PDB entry 6YLY | electron microscopy, 3.80 A resolution | chains P and 1 of the 49 polymer chains in the assembly

[Chain P]
Protein: 60S ribosomal protein L17-A
Source organism: Saccharomyces cerevisiae
UniProt: P05740 (RL17A_YEAST); residue numbers follow UniProt; this construct covers 1-184
Chain sequence (184 residues; each row starts with the number of its first residue):
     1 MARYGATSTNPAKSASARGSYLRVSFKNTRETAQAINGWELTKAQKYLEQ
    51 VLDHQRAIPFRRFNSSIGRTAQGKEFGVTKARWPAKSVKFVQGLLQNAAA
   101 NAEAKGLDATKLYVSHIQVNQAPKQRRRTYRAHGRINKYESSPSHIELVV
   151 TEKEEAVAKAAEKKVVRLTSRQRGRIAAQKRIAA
Unresolved in the structure: 1, 157-163
Swiss-Prot annotation at these positions:
  - modified residue: Thr70 (Phosphothreonine)
  - cross-link: Lys46 (Glycyl lysine isopeptide (Lys-Gly) (interchain with G-Cter in ubiquitin))

[Chain 1]
Molecule: 25S rRNA
Source organism: Saccharomyces cerevisiae
Sequence (3396 nucleotides; each row starts with the number of its first residue):
     1 GUUUGACCUCAAAUCAGGUAGGAGUACCCGCUGAACUUAAGCAUAUCAAU
    51 AAGCGGAGGAAAAGAAACCAACCGGGAUUGCCUUAGUAACGGCGAGUGAA
   101 GCGGCAAAAGCUCAAAUUUGAAAUCUGGUACCUUCGGUGCCCGAGUUGUA
   151 AUUUGGAGAGGGCAACUUUGGGGCCGUUCCUUGUCUAUGUUCCUUGGAAC
   201 AGGACGUCAUAGAGGGUGAGAAUCCCGUGUGGCGAGGAGUGCGGUUCUUU
   251 GUAAAGUGCCUUCGAAGAGUCGAGUUGUUUGGGAAUGCAGCUCUAAGUGG
   301 GUGGUAAAUUCCAUCUAAAGCUAAAUAUUGGCGAGAGACCGAUAGCGAAC
   351 AAGUACAGUGAUGGAAAGAUGAAAAGAACUUUGAAAAGAGAGUGAAAAAG
   401 UACGUGAAAUUGUUGAAAGGGAAGGGCAUUUGAUCAGACAUGGUGUUUUG
   451 UGCCCUCUGCUCCUUGUGGGUAGGGGAAUCUCGCAUUUCACUGGGCCAGC
   501 AUCAGUUUUGGUGGCAGGAUAAAUCCAUAGGAAUGUAGCUUGCCUCGGUA
   551 AGUAUUAUAGCCUGUGGGAAUACUGCCAGCUGGGACUGAGGACUGCGACG
   601 UAAGUCAAGGAUGCUGGCAUAAUGGUUAUAUGCCGCCCGUCUUGAAACAC
   651 GGACCAAGGAGUCUAACGUCUAUGCGAGUGUUUGGGUGUAAAACCCAUAC
   701 GCGUAAUGAAAGUGAACGUAGGUUGGGGCCUCGCAAGAGGUGCACAAUCG
   751 ACCGAUCCUGAUGUCUUCGGAUGGAUUUGAGUAAGAGCAUAGCUGUUGGG
   801 ACCCGAAAGAUGGUGAACUAUGCCUGAAUAGGGUGAAGCCAGAGGAAACU
   851 CUGGUGGAGGCUCGUAGCGGUUCUGACGUGCAAAUCGAUCGUCGAAUUUG
   901 GGUAUAGGGGCGAAAGACUAAUCGAACCAUCUAGUAGCUGGUUCCUGCCG
   951 AAGUUUCCCUCAGGAUAGCAGAAGCUCGUAUCAGUUUUAUGAGGUAAAGC
  1001 GAAUGAUUAGAGGUUCCGGGGUCGAAAUGACCUUGACCUAUUCUCAAACU
  1051 UUAAAUAUGUAAGAAGUCCUUGUUACUUAAUUGAACGUGGACAUUUGAAU
  1101 GAAGAGCUUUUAGUGGGCCAUUUUUGGUAAGCAGAACUGGCGAUGCGGGA
  1151 UGAACCGAACGUAGAGUUAAGGUGCCGGAAUACACGCUCAUCAGACACCA
  1201 CAAAAGGUGUUAGUUCAUCUAGACAGCCGGACGGUGGCCAUGGAAGUCGG
  1251 AAUCCGCUAAGGAGUGUGUAACAACUCACCGGCCGAAUGAACUAGCCCUG
  1301 AAAAUGGAUGGCGCUCAAGCGUGUUACCUAUACUCUACCGUCAGGGUUGA
  1351 UAUGAUGCCCUGACGAGUAGGCAGGCGUGGAGGUCAGUGACGAAGCCUAG
  1401 ACCGUAAGGUCGGGUCGAACGGCCUCUAGUGCAGAUCUUGGUGGUAGUAG
  1451 CAAAUAUUCAAAUGAGAACUUUGAAGACUGAAGUGGGGAAAGGUUCCACG
  1501 UCAACAGCAGUUGGACGUGGGUUAGUCGAUCCUAAGAGAUGGGGAAGCUC
  1551 CGUUUCAAAGGCCUGAUUUUAUGCAGGCCACCAUCGAAAGGGAAUCCGGU
  1601 UAAGAUUCCGGAACCUGGAUAUGGAUUCUUCACGGUAACGUAACUGAAUG
  1651 UGGAGACGUCGGCGCGAGCCCUGGGAGGAGUUAUCUUUUCUUCUUAACAG
  1701 CUUAUCACCCCGGAAUUGGUUUAUCCGGAGAUGGGGUCUUAUGGCUGGAA
  1751 GAGGCCAGCACCUUUGCUGGCUCCGGUGCGCUUGUGACGGCCCGUGAAAA
  1801 UCCACAGGAAGGAAUAGUUUUCAUGCCAGGUCGUACUGAUAACCGCAGCA
  1851 GGUCUCCAAGGUGAACAGCCUCUAGUUGAUAGAAUAAUGUAGAUAAGGGA
  1901 AGUCGGCAAAAUAGAUCCGUAACUUCGGGAUAAGGAUUGGCUCUAAGGGU
  1951 CGGGUAGUGAGGGCCUUGGUCAGACGCAGCGGGCGUGCUUGUGGACUGCU
  2001 UGGUGGGGCUUGCUCUGCUAGGCGGACUACUUGCGUGCCUUGUUGUAGAC
  2051 GGCCUUGGUAGGUCUCUUGUAGACCGUCGCUUGCUACAAUUAACGAUCAA
  2101 CUUAGAACUGGUACGGACAAGGGGAAUCUGACUGUCUAAUUAAAACAUAG
  2151 CAUUGCGAUGGUCAGAAAGUGAUGUUGACGCAAUGUGAUUUCUGCCCAGU
  2201 GCUCUGAAUGUCAAAGUGAAGAAAUUCAACCAAGCGCGGGUAAACGGCGG
  2251 GAGUAACUAUGACUCUCUUAAGGUAGCCAAAUGCCUCGUCAUCUAAUUAG
  2301 UGACGCGCAUGAAUGGAUUAACGAGAUUCCCACUGUCCCUAUCUACUAUC
  2351 UAGCGAAACCACAGCCAAGGGAACGGGCUUGGCAGAAUCAGCGGGGAAAG
  2401 AAGACCCUGUUGAGCUUGACUCUAGUUUGACAUUGUGAAGAGACAUAGAG
  2451 GGUGUAGAAUAAGUGGGAGCUUCGGCGCCAGUGAAAUACCACUACCUUUA
  2501 UAGUUUCUUUACUUAUUCAAUGAAGCGGAGCUGGAAUUCAUUUUCCACGU
  2551 UCUAGCAUUCAAGGUCCCAUUCGGGGCUGAUCCGGGUUGAAGACAUUGUC
  2601 AGGUGGGGAGUUUGGCUGGGGCGGCACAUCUGUUAAACGAUAACGCAGAU
  2651 GUCCUAAGGGGGGCUCAUGGAGAACAGAAAUCUCCAGUAGAACAAAAGGG
  2701 UAAAAGCCCCCUUGAUUUUGAUUUUCAGUGUGAAUACAAACCAUGAAAGU
  2751 GUGGCCUAUCGAUCCUUUAGUCCCUCGGAAUUUGAGGCUAGAGGUGCCAG
  2801 AAAAGUUACCACAGGGAUAACUGGCUUGUGGCAGUCAAGCGUUCAUAGCG
  2851 ACAUUGCUUUUUGAUUCUUCGAUGUCGGCUCUUCCUAUCAUACCGAAGCA
  2901 GAAUUCGGUAAGCGUUGGAUUGUUCACCCACUAAUAGGGAACGUGAGCUG
  2951 GGUUUAGACCGUCGUGAGACAGGUUAGUUUUACCCUACUGAUGAAUGUUA
  3001 CCGCAAUAGUAAUUGAACUUAGUACGAGAGGAACAGUUCAUUCGGAUAAU
  3051 UGGUUUUUGCGGCUGUCUGAUCAGGCAUUGCCGCGAAGCUACCAUCCGCU
  3101 GGAUUAUGGCUGAACGCCUCUAAGUCAGAAUCCAUGCUAGAACGCGGUGA
  3151 UUUCUUUGCUCCACACAAUAUAGAUGGAUACGAAUAAGGCGUCCUUGUGG
  3201 CGUCGCUGAACCAUAGCAGGCUAGCAACGGUGCACUUGGCGGAAAGGCCU
  3251 UGGGUGCUUGCUGGCGAAUUGCAAUGUCAUUUUGCGUGGGGAUAAAUCAU
  3301 UUGUAUACGACUUAGAUGUACAACGGGGUAUUGUAAGCAGUAGAGUAGCC
  3351 UUGUUGUUACGAUCUGCUGAGAUUAAGCCUUUGUUGUCUGAUUUGU
Unresolved in the structure: 1-2, 441-493, 643-647, 994-1053, 1070-1089, 1567-1573, 1954-2092, 2192-2312, 2371-2375, 2398-2421, 2446-2500, 2607-2767, 2791-2818, 2941-2980

[Interface between chain P and chain 1]
Pairs across the interface (131):
  Ala2(P) - A398(1)  phosphate contact
  Arg3(P) - A398(1)  salt bridge to the phosphate
  Tyr4(P) - G388(1)  phosphate contact
  Tyr4(P) - A389(1)  hydrogen bond to the phosphate
  Ala6(P) - U413(1)  base contact
  Ser16(P) - A389(1)  hydrogen bond to the phosphate
  Ser16(P) - G390(1)  hydrogen bond to the phosphate
  Ala17(P) - G388(1)  sugar contact
  Arg18(P) - G388(1)  hydrogen bond to the sugar
  Tyr21(P) - A402(1)  stacking on the base
  Arg23(P) - A1504(1)  salt bridge to the phosphate
  Arg23(P) - C1505(1)  salt bridge to the phosphate
  Arg23(P) - C2354(1)  phosphate contact
  Ser25(P) - G1447(1)  hydrogen bond to the base
  Ser25(P) - C2354(1)  phosphate contact
  Phe26(P) - U411(1)  sugar contact
  Lys27(P) - A1446(1)  hydrogen bond to the sugar
  Lys27(P) - G1447(1)  salt bridge to the phosphate
  Asn28(P) - G1447(1)  base contact
  Arg30(P) - G412(1)  phosphate contact
  Arg30(P) - U413(1)  salt bridge to the phosphate
  Gln34(P) - U413(1)  phosphate contact
  Gln34(P) - U414(1)  phosphate contact
  Asn37(P) - U414(1)  phosphate contact
  Lys43(P) - U3393(1)  salt bridge to the phosphate
  Gln50(P) - A3391(1)  sugar contact
  Gln55(P) - C3298(1)  hydrogen bond to the sugar
  Gln55(P) - A3299(1)  hydrogen bond to the sugar
  Arg62(P) - G412(1)  salt bridge to the phosphate
  Arg62(P) - U413(1)  salt bridge to the phosphate
  Phe63(P) - G1447(1)  sugar contact
  Asn64(P) - G1447(1)  hydrogen bond to the phosphate
  Ser65(P) - G1447(1)  hydrogen bond to the phosphate
  Ser65(P) - U1448(1)  sugar contact
  Ser65(P) - C2389(1)  phosphate contact
  Ser66(P) - U1448(1)  sugar contact
  Ser66(P) - C2389(1)  hydrogen bond to the phosphate
  Ser66(P) - A2390(1)  hydrogen bond to the phosphate
  Ile67(P) - C2389(1)  sugar contact
  Gly68(P) - C2350(1)  hydrogen bond to the phosphate
  Gly68(P) - U2351(1)  hydrogen bond to the phosphate
  Gly68(P) - C3308(1)  sugar contact
  Arg69(P) - C2389(1)  hydrogen bond to the sugar
  Arg69(P) - A2991(1)  base contact
  Arg69(P) - U2992(1)  sugar contact
  Arg69(P) - A3307(1)  base contact
  Arg69(P) - C3308(1)  hydrogen bond to the sugar
  Arg69(P) - G3309(1)  phosphate contact
  Thr70(P) - G3309(1)  phosphate contact
  Ala71(P) - A3310(1)  phosphate contact
  Gln72(P) - A3299(1)  sugar contact
  Lys74(P) - C3298(1)  salt bridge to the phosphate
  Lys74(P) - A3310(1)  salt bridge to the phosphate
  Glu75(P) - U3392(1)  hydrogen bond to the sugar
  Glu75(P) - U3393(1)  sugar contact
  Gly77(P) - A2994(1)  sugar contact
  Thr79(P) - G2993(1)  sugar contact
  Lys80(P) - U2388(1)  hydrogen bond to the sugar
  Lys80(P) - C2389(1)  salt bridge to the phosphate
  Arg82(P) - G1447(1)  hydrogen bond to the sugar
  Arg82(P) - U1448(1)  salt bridge to the phosphate
  Arg82(P) - U2351(1)  salt bridge to the phosphate
  Arg82(P) - A2352(1)  salt bridge to the phosphate
  Trp83(P) - U2351(1)  phosphate contact
  Trp83(P) - A2352(1)  hydrogen bond to the phosphate
  Pro84(P) - A2352(1)  phosphate contact
  Pro84(P) - G2353(1)  phosphate contact
  Ala85(P) - A2352(1)  phosphate contact
  Ala85(P) - G2353(1)  hydrogen bond to the phosphate
  Lys86(P) - G2353(1)  phosphate contact
  Lys86(P) - C2354(1)  salt bridge to the phosphate
  Gln96(P) - U382(1)  hydrogen bond to the sugar
  Gln96(P) - G383(1)  sugar contact
  Asn97(P) - U382(1)  base contact
  Asn97(P) - G388(1)  hydrogen bond to the base
  Ala100(P) - U382(1)  sugar contact
  Asn101(P) - G388(1)  hydrogen bond to the base
  Asn101(P) - A389(1)  sugar contact
  His116(P) - U413(1)  hydrogen bond to the sugar
  Ile117(P) - U413(1)  hydrogen bond to the sugar
  Gln118(P) - G412(1)  base contact
  Val119(P) - G412(1)  hydrogen bond to the sugar
  Gln121(P) - U411(1)  sugar contact
  Gln121(P) - G1443(1)  phosphate contact
  Arg127(P) - C1505(1)  phosphate contact
  Arg127(P) - C1508(1)  salt bridge to the phosphate
  Arg127(P) - C2354(1)  hydrogen bond to the phosphate
  Arg127(P) - G2355(1)  salt bridge to the phosphate
  Thr129(P) - G1507(1)  hydrogen bond to the base
  Tyr130(P) - C1846(1)  hydrogen bond to the sugar
  Tyr130(P) - A1847(1)  stacking on the base
  Arg131(P) - G880(1)  phosphate contact
  Arg131(P) - C881(1)  salt bridge to the phosphate
  Arg131(P) - G1507(1)  hydrogen bond to the base
  Ala132(P) - U879(1)  phosphate contact
  Ala132(P) - G880(1)  base contact
  His133(P) - U879(1)  salt bridge to the phosphate
  His133(P) - G880(1)  hydrogen bond to the base
  Arg135(P) - A2357(1)  hydrogen bond to the sugar
  Asn137(P) - A2356(1)  sugar contact
  Lys138(P) - A2356(1)  hydrogen bond to the sugar
  Lys138(P) - A2357(1)  salt bridge to the phosphate
  Tyr139(P) - G1507(1)  hydrogen bond to the sugar
  Tyr139(P) - C2354(1)  sugar contact
  Tyr139(P) - G2355(1)  sugar contact
  Tyr139(P) - A2356(1)  phosphate contact
  Glu140(P) - G2355(1)  hydrogen bond to the phosphate
  Glu140(P) - A2356(1)  hydrogen bond to the phosphate
  Ser141(P) - G2355(1)  phosphate contact
  Ser142(P) - G1447(1)  base contact
  Arg167(P) - A619(1)  phosphate contact
  Arg167(P) - U620(1)  phosphate contact
  Arg167(P) - A621(1)  salt bridge to the phosphate
  Thr169(P) - G617(1)  hydrogen bond to the sugar
  Thr169(P) - C618(1)  phosphate contact
  Ser170(P) - C618(1)  phosphate contact
  Ser170(P) - U3270(1)  sugar contact
  Ser170(P) - G3271(1)  hydrogen bond to the phosphate
  Arg171(P) - G617(1)  hydrogen bond to the sugar
  Arg171(P) - U3270(1)  base contact
  Arg171(P) - A3274(1)  hydrogen bond to the base
  Arg171(P) - G3276(1)  hydrogen bond to the base
  Gln172(P) - G3276(1)  base contact
  Gln172(P) - U3277(1)  hydrogen bond to the base
  Gly174(P) - U3270(1)  base contact
  Arg175(P) - U3270(1)  base contact
  Arg175(P) - G3276(1)  sugar contact
  Arg175(P) - U3277(1)  salt bridge to the phosphate
  Ala178(P) - U3270(1)  base contact
  Arg181(P) - A3268(1)  salt bridge to the phosphate
  Ile182(P) - C3217(1)  base contact
Also at the interface, not in a pair above, chain P (83 interface residues in all): Ser8, Val24, Lys46, His54, Arg56, Ala81, Lys124, Gln125, Arg126, Gly134, Leu168
Also at the interface, not in a pair above, chain 1 (69 interface residues in all): G878, A882, A883, U1442, A1506, A1509, A2358, U3269, U3297

[In short]
83 residues of chain P and 69 residues of chain 1 are in contact; the contacts include 43 hydrogen bonds, 23
salt bridges and 2 aromatic stacking contacts. Among the polar pairs are Ser25(P)-G1447(1), Asn97(P)-G388(1)
and Asn101(P)-G388(1).
Here chain P is 60S ribosomal protein L17-A and chain 1 is 25S rRNA, both from Saccharomyces cerevisiae. Entry
6YLY (pre-60S State NE2 (TAP-Flag-Nop53)) was determined by electron microscopy together with 6YLE, 6YLF and
6YLX from the same study.
